PDB entry 4MKV | X-ray diffraction, 2.15 A resolution | chains A and B of the 8 polymer chains in the assembly

== Chain A (and B) ==
Name: Ribulose bisphosphate carboxylase large chain
Organism: Pisum sativum
Notes: EC 4.1.1.39; chain B of this document is another copy of the same molecule, construct and numbering; everything in this record applies to it too
Reference sequence: P04717 (RBL_PEA); numbering as in UniProt (aligned over 12-469)
Amino-acid sequence (458 residues; numbered 12 to 469; the number before each row is that of its first residue):
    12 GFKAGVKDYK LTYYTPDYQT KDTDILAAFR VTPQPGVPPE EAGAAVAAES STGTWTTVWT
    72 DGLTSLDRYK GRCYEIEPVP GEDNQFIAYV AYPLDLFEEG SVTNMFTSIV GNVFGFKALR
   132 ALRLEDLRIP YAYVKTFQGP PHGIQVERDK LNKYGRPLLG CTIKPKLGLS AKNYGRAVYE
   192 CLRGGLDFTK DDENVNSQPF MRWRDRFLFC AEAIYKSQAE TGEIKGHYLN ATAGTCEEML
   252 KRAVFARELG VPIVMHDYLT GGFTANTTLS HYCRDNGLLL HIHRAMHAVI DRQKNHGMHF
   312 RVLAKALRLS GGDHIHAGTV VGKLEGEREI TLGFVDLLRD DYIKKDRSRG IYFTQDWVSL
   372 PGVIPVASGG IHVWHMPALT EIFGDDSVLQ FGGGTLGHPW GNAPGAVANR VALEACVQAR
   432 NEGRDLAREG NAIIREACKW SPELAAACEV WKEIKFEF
Swiss-Prot annotation at these positions:
  - active site (Proton acceptor): Lys175, His294
  - binding site (D-ribulose 1,5-bisphosphate): Lys175, Lys177, Glu204, Arg295, His327, Lys334, Ser379, Gly381, Gly403, Gly404
  - binding site (Mg(2+)): Lys201, Asp203, Glu204
  - site: Lys334 (Transition state stabilizer)
  - modified residue: Lys14 (N6,N6,N6-trimethyllysine), Lys201 (N6-carboxylysine)
Ligand contacts:
  - ribulose-1,5-diphosphate (RUB), molecule 1: Thr65, Trp66, Asn123
  - ribulose-1,5-diphosphate (RUB), molecule 2: Thr173, Lys175, Lys177, Asp203, Glu204, His294, Arg295, His298, His327, Gly329, Lys334, Leu335, Ser379, Gly380, Gly381, Gln401, Phe402, Gly403, Gly404
From the paper describing this entry:
  - binding site for (+)-abscisic acid: Tyr85, Tyr100, Arg139, Lys356, Arg358, Tyr363

== Interface between chain A and chain B ==
Disulfides between the chains: Cys247(A)-Cys247(B)
Contacting residue pairs (20):
  Lys146(A) - Pro210(B)
  His153(A) - Asp216(B)  salt bridge
  Gln156(A) - Ser181(B)
  Val157(A) - Asp216(B)
  Asp160(A) - Lys183(B)
  Asp160(A) - Phe220(B)
  Lys161(A) - Asp216(B)
  Lys161(A) - Leu219(B)
  Lys161(A) - Phe220(B)
  Asn163(A) - Lys183(B)
  Tyr165(A) - Lys183(B)  hydrogen bond
  Arg258(A) - Arg215(B)
  Arg258(A) - Glu259(B)  salt bridge
  Arg285(A) - Arg213(B)
  Arg285(A) - Arg215(B)
  Asp286(A) - Arg215(B)  hydrogen bond (backbone-side chain)
  Asp286(A) - Lys252(B)  salt bridge
  Asn287(A) - Arg215(B)
  Gly288(A) - Arg215(B)
  Ser370(A) - Pro210(B)
Also at the interface, not in a pair above, chain B (11 interface residues in all): Phe211

== Overview ==
14 residues of chain A face 11 of chain B across their interface, with 1 disulfide bond, 2 hydrogen bonds and
3 salt bridges. Among the polar pairs are His153(A)-Asp216(B), Arg258(A)-Glu259(B) and Asp286(A)-Lys252(B).
Chain A binds ribulose-1,5-diphosphate. From the paper: a binding site for (+)-abscisic acid at Tyr85(A),
Tyr100(A) and Arg139(A) among others.
Both chains are Ribulose bisphosphate carboxylase large chain (Pisum sativum). Entry 4MKV (Structure of Pisum
sativum Rubisco with ABA) was determined by X-ray diffraction.
